7SBA - chains I and Z of the 14 polymer chains in the assembly; structure by electron microscopy, 2.90 A resolution.

== Chain I ==
Protein: Cas10d
Organism: Synechocystis sp. PCC 6803
UniProtKB: Q6ZEI7 (Q6ZEI7_SYNY3); residue numbers follow UniProt; this construct covers 1-975
Sequence (975 residues; row label = number of the first residue in the row):
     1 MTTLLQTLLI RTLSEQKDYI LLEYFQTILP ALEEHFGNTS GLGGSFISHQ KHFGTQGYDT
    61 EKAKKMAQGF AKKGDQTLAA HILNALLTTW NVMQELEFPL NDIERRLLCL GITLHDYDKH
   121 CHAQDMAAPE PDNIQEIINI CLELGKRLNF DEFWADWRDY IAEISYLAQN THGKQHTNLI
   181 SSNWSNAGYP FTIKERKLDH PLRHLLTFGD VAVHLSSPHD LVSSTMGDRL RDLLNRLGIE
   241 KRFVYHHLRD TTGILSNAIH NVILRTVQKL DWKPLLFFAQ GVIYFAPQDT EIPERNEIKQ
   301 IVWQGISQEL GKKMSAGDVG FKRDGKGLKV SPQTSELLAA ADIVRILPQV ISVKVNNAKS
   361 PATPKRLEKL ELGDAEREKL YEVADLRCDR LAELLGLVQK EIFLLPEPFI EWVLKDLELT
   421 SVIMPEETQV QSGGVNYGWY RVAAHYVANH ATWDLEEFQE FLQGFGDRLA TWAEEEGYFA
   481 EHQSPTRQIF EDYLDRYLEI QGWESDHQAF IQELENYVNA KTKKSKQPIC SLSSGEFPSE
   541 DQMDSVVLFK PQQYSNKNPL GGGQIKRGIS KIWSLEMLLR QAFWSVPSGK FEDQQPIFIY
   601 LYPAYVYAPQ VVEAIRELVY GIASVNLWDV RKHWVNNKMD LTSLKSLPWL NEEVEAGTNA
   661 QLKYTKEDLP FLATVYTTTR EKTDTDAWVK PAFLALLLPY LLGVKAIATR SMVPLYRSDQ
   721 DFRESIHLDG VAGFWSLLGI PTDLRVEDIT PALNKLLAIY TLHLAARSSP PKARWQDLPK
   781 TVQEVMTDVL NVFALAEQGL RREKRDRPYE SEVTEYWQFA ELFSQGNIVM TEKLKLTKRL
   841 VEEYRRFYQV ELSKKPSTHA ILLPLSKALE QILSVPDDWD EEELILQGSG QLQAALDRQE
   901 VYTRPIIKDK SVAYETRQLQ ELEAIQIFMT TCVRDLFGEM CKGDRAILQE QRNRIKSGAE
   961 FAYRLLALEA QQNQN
Not modelled in the structure: 1, 39-74, 118-133, 170-183, 652-660
Reported in the primary citation:
  - binding site for DNA non-target strand: Lys326, Gly433, Tyr437, Arg680
  - binding site for DNA target strand: Lys326, Gln431
  - specificity-determining residues: Lys326
  - mutagenesis - K326A, K326P: abolished binding to dsDNA target
  - catalytic residues: His81, His115, Asp210, His214
  - catalytic residues: Asp116 (by similarity / conservation)

== Chain Z ==
Molecule: crRNA
Organism: Synechocystis sp. PCC 6803
Sequence (43 nucleotides; each row starts with the number of its first residue):
     1 ACUGAAACGA UUGUUGUGCC CCUGGCGGUC GCUUUCAAUG CCU

== Chain I / chain Z interface ==
Pairs across the interface (11):
  Tyr517(I) with A1(Z), hydrogen bond to the base; U3(Z), sugar contact; G4(Z), base contact
  Lys521(I) with A1(Z), base contact; G4(Z), hydrogen bond to the base
  Tyr554(I) with A6(Z), hydrogen bond to the base; A7(Z), base contact
  Asn556(I) with G4(Z), phosphate contact; A7(Z), hydrogen bond to the base
  Leu560(I) with A5(Z), base contact; A6(Z), base contact
Other interface residues (no listed pair), chain I (6 interface residues in all): Lys557

== Summary ==
Chain I and chain Z each contribute 6 residues to their interface; the contacts include 4 hydrogen bonds.
Polar contacts include Tyr517(I)-A1(Z), Lys521(I)-G4(Z) and Tyr554(I)-A6(Z). The paper reports catalytic
residues His81(I), His115(I) and Asp210(I) among others; K326A and K326P of chain I abolish binding to dsDNA
target.
Chain I is Cas10d and chain Z is crRNA, both from Synechocystis sp. PCC 6803; the structure, Structure of type
I-D Cascade bound to a dsDNA target, was determined by electron microscopy together with 7SBB from the same
study.
